PDB entry 2PRB | X-ray diffraction, 1.80 A resolution | chain A

== Chain A ==
Name: Aminoglycoside 6-N-acetyltransferase type Ib11
Source organism: Salmonella typhimurium
Notes: EC 2.3.1.82
UniProt: Q8GLI5 (Q8GLI5_SALTY); numbering as in UniProt (aligned over 1-188)
Sequence (196 residues; numbered 1 to 196; the number before each row is that of its first residue):
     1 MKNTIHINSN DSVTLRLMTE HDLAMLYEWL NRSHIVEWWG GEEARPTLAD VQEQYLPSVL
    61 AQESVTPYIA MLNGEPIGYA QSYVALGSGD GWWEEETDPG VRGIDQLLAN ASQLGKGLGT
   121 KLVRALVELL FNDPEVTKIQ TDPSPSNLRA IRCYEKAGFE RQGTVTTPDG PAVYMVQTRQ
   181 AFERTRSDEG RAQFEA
Unresolved in the structure: 1-11, 41-43, 188-196
Construct notes: engineered mutation Gln-106 (Leu in Q8GLI5), Leu-107 (Ser in Q8GLI5); expression tag (189-196)
Ligand contacts: coenzyme A (COA): His-34, Ile-35, Trp-38, Trp-39, Gln-106, Leu-107, Leu-108, Gln-113, Leu-114, Gly-115, Lys-116, Gly-117, Leu-118, Gly-119, Thr-120, Pro-143, Asn-147, Leu-148, Arg-149, Ala-150, Arg-152, Cys-153, Tyr-154, Lys-156
Reported in the primary citation:
  - contacts within the chain: Trp-38/Asn-147 (pi stacking), Trp-39/Asp-105, Trp-39/Leu-107
  - mutagenesis - W92R/D169Y: increased catalytic activity (citing earlier work)
  - catalytic residues: Asp-105 (proposed by the authors, not directly observed)

== In short ==
Bound to chain A: coenzyme A. From the paper: the catalytic residue Asp-105; W92R/D169Y increase catalytic
activity.
Chain A is Aminoglycoside 6-N-acetyltransferase type Ib11 (Salmonella typhimurium); the structure, crystal
structure of aminoglycoside acetyltransferase AAC(6')-Ib in complex whith coenzyme A, was determined by X-ray
diffraction (same publication as 2PR8 and 2QIR).
